PDB entry 5XYM | electron microscopy, 3.08 A resolution | chains A and S of the 31 polymer chains in the assembly

[Chain A]
Molecule: 23S RNA
Source organism: Mycobacterium smegmatis (strain ATCC 700084 / mc(2)155)
Sequence (3164 nucleotides; each row starts with the number of its first residue):
     1 UUGUAAGUGU UUAAGGGCGC AUGGUGGAUG CCUUGGCACU GGGAGCCGAU GAAGGACGUA
    61 GGAGGCUGCG AUAAGCCUCG GGGAGCUGUC AACCGAGCGU UGAUCCGAGG AUGUCCGAAU
   121 GGGGAAACCC GGCACGAGUG AUGUCGUGUC ACCAGGCGCU GAAUAUAUAG GCGUCUGGGG
   181 GGAACGCGGG GAAGUGAAAC AUCUCAGUAC CCGUAGGAAG AGAAAACAAA AUGUGAUUCC
   241 GUGAGUAGUG GCGAGCGAAA GCGGAGGAUG GCUAAACCGU AUGCAUGUGA UACCGGGUAG
   301 GGGUUGUGUG UGCGGGGUUG UGGGACCUAU CUUUCCGGCU CUACCUGGCU GGAGGGCAGU
   361 GAGAAAAUGU UGUGGUUAGC GGAAAUGGCU UGGGAUGGCC UGCCGUAGAC GGUGAGAGCC
   421 CGGUACGUGA AAACCCGACG UCUGUCUUGA UGGUGUUCCC GAGUAGCAGC GGGCCCGUGG
   481 AAUCUGCUGU GAAUCUGCCG GGACCACCCG GUAAGCCUGA AUACUUCCCA GUGACCGAUA
   541 GCGGAUUAGU ACCGUGAGGG AAUGGUGAAA AGUACCCCGG GAGGGGAGUG AAAGAGUACC
   601 UGAAACCGUG CGCUUACAAU CCGUCAGAGC CCUCGACGUG UCGUGGGGUG AUGGCGUGCC
   661 UUUUGAAGAA UGAGCCUGCG AGUCAGGGAC AUGUCGCGAG GUUAACCCGG GUGGGGUAGC
   721 CGCAGCGAAA GCGAGUCUGA AUAGGGCGUA UCCACACAAG AGUGUGUGGU GUAGUGGUGU
   781 GUUCUGGACC CGAAGCGGAG UGAUCUACCC AUGGCCAGGG UGAAGCGCGG GUAAGACCGC
   841 GUGGAGGCCC GAACCCACUU AGGUUGAAGA CUGAGGGGAU GAGCUGUGGG UAGGGGUGAA
   901 AGGCCAAUCA AACUCCGUGA UAGCUGGUUC UCCCCGAAAU GCAUUUAGGU GCAGCGUCGC
   961 AUGUUUCUUG CCGGAGGUAG AGCUACUGGA UGGCCGAUGG GCCCCACAGG GUUACUGACG
  1021 UCAGCCAAAC UCCGAAUGCC GGUAAGUCCA AGAGUGCGGC AGUGGGACGG CGGGGGAUAA
  1081 GCUCCGUGCG UCGAGAGGGA AACAGCCCAG AUCGCCGGCU AAGGCCCCUA AGCGUGUGCU
  1141 AAGUGGAAAA GGAUGUGCAG UCGCGAAGAC AACCAGGAGG UUGGCUUAGA AGCAGCCACC
  1201 CUUGAAAGAG UGCGUAAUAG CUCACUGGUC AAGUGAUUGU GCGCCGAUAA UGUAGCGGGG
  1261 CUCAAGCACA CCGCCGAAGC CGCGGCAGCC AACGUGUUGG CUGGGUAGGG GAGCGUCCUG
  1321 CAUCCGGUGA AGCCGCCGAG UGAUCGAGUG GUGGAGGGUG UGGGAGUGAG AAUGCAGGCA
  1381 UGAGUAGCGA UUAGGCAAGU GAGAACCUUG CCCGCCGAAA GACCAAGGGU UCCUGGGCCA
  1441 GGCCAGUCCG CCCAGGGUGA GUCGGGACCU AAGGCGAGGC CGACAGGCGU AGUCGAUGGA
  1501 CAACGGGUUG AUAUUCCCGU ACCCGUGUAU GUGCGUCCAU GAUGAAUCAG CGGUACUAAC
  1561 CAUCCAAAAC CACCGUGACC GCACCUUUCG GGGUGUGGCG UUGGUGGGGC UGCAUGGGAC
  1621 CUUCGUUGGU AGUAGUCAAG CGAUGGGGUG ACGCAGGAAG GUAGCCGUAC CGGUCAGUGG
  1681 UAAUACCGGG GUAAGCCUGU AGGGAGUCAG AUAGGUAAAU CCGUCUGGCA UAUAUCCUGA
  1741 GAGGUGAUGC AUAGCCGAGU GAGGCGAAUU CGGUGAUCCU AUGCUGCCGA GAAAAGCCUC
  1801 UAGCGAGGAC AUACACGGCC CGUACCCCAA ACCAACACAG GUGGUCAGGU AGAGAAUACU
  1861 AAGGCGUACG AGUGAACUAU GGUUAAGGAA CUCGGCAAAA UGCCCCCGUA ACUUCGGGAG
  1921 AAGGGGGACC CACAUGGCGU GUAAGCCUUU ACGGCCCAAG CGUGAGUGGG UGGCACAAAC
  1981 CAGUGAGAAG CGACUGUUUA CUAAAAACAC AGGUCCGUGC GAAGUCGCAA GACGAUGUAU
  2041 ACGGACUGAC GCCUGCCCGG UGCUGGAAGG UUAAGAGGAC CCGUUAACUC CCUUUGGGGG
  2101 UGAAGCGGAG AAUUUAAGCC CCAGUAAACG GCGGUGGUAA CUAUAACCAU CCUAAGGUAG
  2161 CGAAAUUCCU UGUCGGGUAA GUUCCGACCU GCACGAAUGG CGUAACGACU UCUCAACUGU
  2221 CUCAACCAUA GACUCGGCGA AAUUGCACUA CGAGUAAAGA UGCUCGUUAC GCGCGGCAGG
  2281 ACGAAAAGAC CCCGGGACCU UCACUACAAC UUGGUAUUGG UGCUCGAUAC GGUUUGUGUA
  2341 GGAUAGGUGG GAGACUGUGA AGCUCACACG CCAGUGUGGG UGGAGUCGUU GUUGAAAUAC
  2401 CACUCUGAUC GUAUUGGGCC UCUAACCUCG GACCGUAUAU CCGGUUCAGG GACAGUGCCU
  2461 GGUGGGUAGU UUAACUGGGG CGGUUGCCUC CUAAAAUGUA ACGGAGGCGC CCAAAGGUUC
  2521 CCUCAACCUG GACGGCAAUC AGGUGUUGAG UGUAAGUGCA CAAGGGAGCU UGACUGCGAG
  2581 ACGGACAUGU CGAGCAGGGA CGAAAGUCGG GACUAGUGAU CCGGCACCUC UGAGUGGAAG
  2641 GGGUGUCGCU CAACGGAUAA AAGGUACCCC GGGGAUAACA GGCUGAUCUU CCCCAAGAGU
  2701 CCAUAUCGAC GGGAUGGUUU GGCACCUCGA UGUCGGCUCG UCGCAUCCUG GGGCUGGAGC
  2761 AGGUCCCAAG GGUUGGGCUG UUCGCCCAUU AAAGCGGCAC GCGAGCUGGG UUUAGAACGU
  2821 CGUGAGACAG UUCGGUCUCU AUCCGCCGCG CGCGUCAGAA GCUUGAGGAA ACCUGUCCCU
  2881 AGUACGAGAG GACCGGGACG GACGAACCUC UGGUAUACCA GUUGUCCCAC CAGGGGCACG
  2941 GCUGGAUAGC CACGUUCGGA CAGGAUAACC GCUGAAAGCA UCUAAGCGGG AAACCUCUUC
  3001 CAAGACCAGG CUUCUCACCC UCUAGGAGGG AUAAGGCCCC CCGCAGACCA CGGGAUUGAU
  3061 AGACCAGACC UGGAAGCCUA GUAAUAGGUG CAGGGAACUG GCACUAACCG GCCGAAAACU
  3121 UACAACACCC CAUAAUCGUU GUAAGAAGAA AACAUUGACG CACC
Unresolved in the structure: 1-5, 161, 280-311, 326-372, 440-457, 638-643, 996-1017, 1163-1232, 1293-1296, 1529-1638, 1678, 1709, 1730-1733, 1758-1764, 1806-1812, 1944-1958, 2090-2099, 2328-2415, 2438, 3109, 3116-3164
Ion coordination: Mg2+ site 1 near G16 (its only coordinating residue here); Mg2+ site 2: C31, G1357; Mg2+ site 3 near U72 (its only coordinating residue here); Mg2+ site 4 near U120 (its only coordinating residue here); Mg2+ site 5: A199, C200; Mg2+ site 6 near A383 (its only coordinating residue here); Mg2+ site 7: U483, G500; Mg2+ site 8: G502, G2634; Mg2+ site 9 near G541 (its only coordinating residue here); Mg2+ site 10: G541, G544; Mg2+ site 11: C600, U601; Mg2+ site 12: C621, C2263; 96 more Mg2+ sites not listed

[Chain S]
Protein: 50S ribosomal protein L22
Source organism: Mycobacterium smegmatis (strain ATCC 700084 / mc(2)155)
UniProtKB: A0QSD6 (RL22_MYCS2); residues 1-153 here = UniProt positions 1-153
Sequence (153 residues; each row starts with the number of its first residue):
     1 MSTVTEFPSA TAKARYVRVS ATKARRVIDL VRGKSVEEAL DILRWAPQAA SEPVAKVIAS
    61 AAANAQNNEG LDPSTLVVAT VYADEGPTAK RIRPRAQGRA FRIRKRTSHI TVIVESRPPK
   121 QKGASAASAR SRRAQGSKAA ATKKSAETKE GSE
Unresolved in the structure: 1-6, 118-153

[How chain A and chain S interact]
Contacting residue pairs - 87 pairs, chain A then chain S:
  G23(A) - Asp84(S)  hydrogen bond to the base
  G24(A) - Asp84(S)  base contact
  G24(A) - Glu85(S)  hydrogen bond to the sugar
  G24(A) - His109(S)  phosphate contact
  U25(A) - Arg15(S)  salt bridge to the phosphate
  U25(A) - Glu85(S)  sugar contact
  U25(A) - Gly86(S)  phosphate contact
  U25(A) - His109(S)  phosphate contact
  G26(A) - Pro87(S)  phosphate contact
  C577(A) - Asn67(S)  hydrogen bond to the sugar
  C578(A) - Ala59(S)  sugar contact
  C578(A) - Ser60(S)  hydrogen bond to the base
  C578(A) - Ala63(S)  sugar contact
  G579(A) - Lys56(S)  sugar contact
  G580(A) - Lys56(S)  hydrogen bond to the base
  G581(A) - Lys56(S)  hydrogen bond to the base
  G583(A) - Lys13(S)  sugar contact
  G583(A) - Ala14(S)  sugar contact
  G583(A) - Arg15(S)  hydrogen bond to the sugar
  G583(A) - Ser60(S)  base contact
  G584(A) - Ala12(S)  sugar contact
  G584(A) - Lys13(S)  hydrogen bond to the sugar
  G584(A) - Arg15(S)  phosphate contact
  G584(A) - Asn64(S)  base contact
  G585(A) - Thr11(S)  sugar contact
  G585(A) - Lys13(S)  phosphate contact
  G585(A) - Asn64(S)  sugar contact
  G585(A) - Asn68(S)  hydrogen bond to the sugar
  G586(A) - Asn68(S)  sugar contact
  A598(A) - Tyr16(S)  stacking on the base
  C607(A) - Arg25(S)  hydrogen bond to the sugar
  C607(A) - Asp84(S)  base contact
  C607(A) - Glu85(S)  sugar contact
  G608(A) - Arg25(S)  salt bridge to the phosphate
  G608(A) - Ala83(S)  sugar contact
  G608(A) - Asp84(S)  sugar contact
  U609(A) - Thr80(S)  sugar contact
  U609(A) - Tyr82(S)  sugar contact
  G610(A) - Arg32(S)  salt bridge to the phosphate
  U865(A) - Arg95(S)  sugar contact
  U865(A) - Arg99(S)  sugar contact
  U865(A) - Phe101(S)  sugar contact
  G866(A) - Arg95(S)  salt bridge to the phosphate
  G866(A) - Ala96(S)  base contact
  G866(A) - Gln97(S)  hydrogen bond to the base
  A868(A) - Ala96(S)  phosphate contact
  G869(A) - Ala96(S)  phosphate contact
  G869(A) - Gln97(S)  hydrogen bond to the phosphate
  G869(A) - Gly98(S)  base contact
  C1379(A) - Lys90(S)  salt bridge to the phosphate
  A1380(A) - Glu85(S)  phosphate contact
  A1380(A) - Arg106(S)  salt bridge to the phosphate
  G1384(A) - Ser20(S)  base contact
  G1384(A) - Thr22(S)  base contact
  G1384(A) - Lys23(S)  base contact
  G1384(A) - Arg106(S)  base contact
  G1389(A) - Arg93(S)  hydrogen bond to the base
  A1440(A) - Arg18(S)  salt bridge to the phosphate
  A1440(A) - Arg91(S)  hydrogen bond to the phosphate
  G1441(A) - Arg91(S)  salt bridge to the phosphate
  G1441(A) - Lys105(S)  phosphate contact
  C1443(A) - Arg93(S)  base contact
  A1835(A) - Pro94(S)  base contact
  A1835(A) - Arg95(S)  hydrogen bond to the base
  A1835(A) - Gly98(S)  base contact
  A1835(A) - Arg99(S)  hydrogen bond to the base
  A1835(A) - Ala100(S)  base contact
  C1836(A) - Arg93(S)  base contact
  C1836(A) - Pro94(S)  base contact
  G2236(A) - Arg26(S)  salt bridge to the phosphate
  G2236(A) - Pro47(S)  phosphate contact
  G2236(A) - Gln48(S)  hydrogen bond to the phosphate
  G2237(A) - Arg26(S)  salt bridge to the phosphate
  G2237(A) - Gln48(S)  phosphate contact
  G2237(A) - Ala49(S)  hydrogen bond to the phosphate
  C2238(A) - Lys23(S)  salt bridge to the phosphate
  G2239(A) - Lys23(S)  hydrogen bond to the base
  G2239(A) - Ile103(S)  phosphate contact
  G2239(A) - Arg104(S)  phosphate contact
  G2239(A) - Lys105(S)  salt bridge to the phosphate
  A2240(A) - Arg95(S)  base contact
  A2240(A) - Phe101(S)  sugar contact
  A2240(A) - Ile103(S)  phosphate contact
  A2240(A) - Arg104(S)  salt bridge to the phosphate
  A2241(A) - Phe101(S)  sugar contact
  A2241(A) - Arg104(S)  salt bridge to the phosphate
  U2840(A) - Arg95(S)  base contact
Other interface residues (no listed pair), chain A (42 interface residues in all): C576, G1378, A1386, C1439
Other interface residues (no listed pair), chain S (51 interface residues in all): Asp29, Ala50, Val81, Thr88, Arg102

[Overview]
42 residues of chain A and 51 residues of chain S are in contact, with 19 hydrogen bonds, 14 salt bridges and
1 aromatic stacking contact. Polar pairs include G23(A)-Asp84(S), C578(A)-Ser60(S) and G580(A)-Lys56(S). The
Mg2+ site 2 is built by C31(A) and G1357(A).
Here chain A is 23S RNA and chain S is 50S ribosomal protein L22, both from Mycobacterium smegmatis (strain
ATCC 700084 / mc(2)155). Entry 5XYM (Large subunit of Mycobacterium smegmatis) was determined by electron
microscopy together with 5XYU from the same study.
